8DOM - chains A and B; structure by X-ray diffraction, 1.89 A resolution.

# Chain A (and B)
Name: Serine hydroxymethyltransferase
Source organism: Glycine max
Notes: EC 2.1.2.1; chain B of this document is another copy of the same molecule, construct and numbering; everything in this record applies to it too
UniProt: A0A0R0IK90 (A0A0R0IK90_SOYBN); residues 1-471 here correspond to UniProt positions 71-541 (UniProt number = residue number + 70)
Sequence (492 residues; numbered -20 to 471; the number before each row is that of its first residue; numbers below 1 keep their minus sign (Met-20 is residue -20)):
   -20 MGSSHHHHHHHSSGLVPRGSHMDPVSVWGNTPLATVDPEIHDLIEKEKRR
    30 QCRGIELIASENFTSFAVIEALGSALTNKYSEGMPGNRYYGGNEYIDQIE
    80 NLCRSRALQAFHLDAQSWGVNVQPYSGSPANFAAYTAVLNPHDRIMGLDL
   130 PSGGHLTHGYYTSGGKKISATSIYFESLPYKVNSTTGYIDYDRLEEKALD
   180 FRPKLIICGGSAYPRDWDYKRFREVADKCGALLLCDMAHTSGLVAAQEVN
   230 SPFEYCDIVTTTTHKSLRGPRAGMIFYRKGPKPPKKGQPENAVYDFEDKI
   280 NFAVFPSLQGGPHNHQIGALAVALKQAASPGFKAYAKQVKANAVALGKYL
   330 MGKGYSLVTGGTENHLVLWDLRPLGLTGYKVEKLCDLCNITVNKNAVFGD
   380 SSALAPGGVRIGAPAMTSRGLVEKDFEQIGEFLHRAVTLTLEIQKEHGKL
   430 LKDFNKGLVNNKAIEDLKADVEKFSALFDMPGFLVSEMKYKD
Disordered / not traced: -20 to -1, 265-268, 471
Differences from the reference sequence: initiating methionine (-20); expression tag (-19 to 0); engineered mutation Tyr358 (Asn428 in A0A0R0IK90)
Modified positions: Lys244 ((2S)-2-amino-6-[[3-hydroxy-2-methyl-5-(phosphonooxymethyl)pyridin-4-yl]methylideneamino]hexanoic acid; LLP)

# How chain A and chain B interact
Residue-residue contacts - 215 pairs, chain A then chain B:
  His0(A) with Ala313(B)
  Met1(A) with Ala313(B); Tyr314(B), hydrophobic; Gln317(B); Thr396(B)
  Asp2(A) with Gly310(B)
  Val4(A) with Ser397(B); Arg398(B); Asp458(B); Met459(B); Pro460(B)
  Trp7(A) with Phe42(B); Ser44(B); Arg247(B); Gln305(B), hydrogen bond (backbone-side chain); Ser397(B); Pro460(B), hydrophobic
  Gly8(A) with Ser44(B); Phe45(B), hydrogen bond (backbone-backbone); Pro460(B); Gly461(B), hydrogen bond (backbone-backbone)
  Asn9(A) with Phe45(B); Met459(B), hydrogen bond (side chain-backbone); Pro460(B); Gly461(B); Phe462(B), hydrogen bond (side chain-backbone)
  Thr10(A) with Phe45(B); Ala46(B)
  Pro11(A) with Phe45(B), hydrophobic; Glu49(B)
  Leu12(A) with Ala46(B); Glu49(B), hydrogen bond (backbone-side chain); Ala50(B); Val301(B), hydrophobic
  Val15(A) with Ala46(B), hydrophobic; Lys304(B); Gln305(B)
  Asp16(A) with Arg85(B), salt bridge; Val301(B); Lys304(B)
  Glu18(A) with Leu81(B); Arg85(B), salt bridge
  Ile19(A) with Arg85(B); Ala300(B), hydrophobic; Val301(B), hydrophobic
  Leu22(A) with Gln77(B); Ile78(B), hydrophobic
  Ile23(A) with Leu55(B), hydrophobic
  Lys25(A) with Tyr74(B)
  Glu26(A) with Lys58(B); Tyr74(B)
  Lys27(A) with Ala54(B)
  Arg29(A) with Lys58(B); Gly71(B), hydrogen bond (side chain-backbone); Glu73(B); Tyr74(B)
  Gln30(A) with Ala54(B), hydrogen bond (side chain-backbone); Asn57(B), hydrogen bond
  Ile37(A) with Tyr69(B), hydrophobic
  Ser39(A) with Tyr59(B); Tyr69(B), hydrogen bond
  Glu40(A) with Asn57(B); Lys58(B), salt bridge; Tyr59(B), hydrogen bond (side chain-backbone)
  Asn41(A) with Asn57(B)
  Phe42(A) with Trp7(B); Asn57(B)
  Thr43(A) with Thr56(B); Asn57(B), hydrogen bond (backbone-side chain)
  Ser44(A) with Trp7(B); Gly8(B)
  Phe45(A) with Gly8(B), hydrogen bond (backbone-backbone); Asn9(B); Thr10(B); Pro11(B), hydrophobic
  Ala46(A) with Thr10(B); Leu12(B); Val15(B), hydrophobic
  Ile48(A) with Gly52(B); Ser53(B)
  Glu49(A) with Pro11(B); Leu12(B), hydrogen bond (side chain-backbone)
  Leu51(A) with Leu51(B); His294(B)
  Gly52(A) with Ile48(B); Gly52(B)
  Ser53(A) with Ile48(B)
  Ala54(A) with Lys27(B); Gln30(B), hydrogen bond (backbone-side chain); Phe462(B), hydrophobic
  Leu55(A) with Ile23(B), hydrophobic
  Thr56(A) with Thr43(B); Arg250(B), hydrogen bond (backbone-side chain)
  Asn57(A) with Gln30(B), hydrogen bond; Glu40(B); Asn41(B); Phe42(B); Thr43(B), hydrogen bond (side chain-backbone); Arg250(B)
  Lys58(A) with Glu26(B); Arg29(B); Glu40(B), salt bridge; Arg250(B), hydrogen bond (backbone-side chain)
  Tyr59(A) with Ser39(B); Glu40(B), hydrogen bond (backbone-side chain); His243(B), hydrogen bond; Lys244(B); Arg250(B)
  Tyr69(A) with Ile37(B), hydrophobic; Ser39(B), hydrogen bond; Asn372(B); Arg389(B), hydrogen bond
  Gly70(A) with Asp365(B)
  Gly71(A) with Arg29(B), hydrogen bond (backbone-side chain); Asp365(B), hydrogen bond (backbone-side chain)
  Glu73(A) with Arg29(B)
  Tyr74(A) with Lys25(B); Arg29(B)
  Gln77(A) with Leu22(B)
  Ile78(A) with Leu22(B), hydrophobic
  Leu81(A) with Glu18(B)
  Arg85(A) with Asp16(B), salt bridge; Glu18(B), salt bridge; Ile19(B)
  Tyr104(A) with Tyr104(B), hydrophobic; Ser105(B); Pro108(B), hydrophobic; Lys244(B); His292(B)
  Ser105(A) with Tyr104(B); His292(B), hydrogen bond
  Ser107(A) with Leu287(B); Gln288(B); Gly289(B), hydrogen bond (side chain-backbone)
  Pro108(A) with Tyr104(B), hydrophobic
  Phe111(A) with Tyr153(B), hydrophobic
  Thr115(A) with Tyr153(B), hydrogen bond
  Pro120(A) with Ile152(B); Tyr153(B), hydrophobic
  His121(A) with His121(B), hydrogen bond
  Leu135(A) with Pro285(B), hydrophobic
  Lys145(A) with Phe281(B)
  Ile147(A) with Phe281(B), hydrophobic; Pro285(B), hydrophobic; Ser286(B), hydrogen bond (backbone-side chain)
  Ser148(A) with Ser286(B)
  Ala149(A) with Ser286(B), hydrogen bond (backbone-backbone); Leu287(B), hydrophobic
  Ile152(A) with Pro120(B)
  Tyr153(A) with Phe111(B), hydrophobic; Thr115(B), hydrogen bond; Pro120(B), hydrophobic; Tyr153(B), hydrophobic; Phe154(B)
  Phe154(A) with Tyr153(B)
  His243(A) with Tyr59(B), hydrogen bond
  Lys244(A) with Tyr59(B); Tyr104(B); Gly289(B); Gly290(B)
  Arg247(A) with Trp7(B)
  Arg250(A) with Thr56(B), hydrogen bond (side chain-backbone); Asn57(B); Lys58(B), hydrogen bond (side chain-backbone); Tyr59(B); His292(B)
  Phe281(A) with Lys145(B); Ile147(B), hydrophobic
  Pro285(A) with Leu135(B), hydrophobic; Ile147(B), hydrophobic
  Ser286(A) with Ile147(B), hydrogen bond (side chain-backbone); Ser148(B); Ala149(B), hydrogen bond (backbone-backbone)
  Leu287(A) with Ser107(B); Ala149(B), hydrophobic
  Gln288(A) with Ser107(B)
  Gly289(A) with Ser107(B), hydrogen bond (backbone-side chain); Lys244(B)
  Gly290(A) with Lys244(B)
  His292(A) with Tyr104(B); Ser105(B), hydrogen bond; Arg250(B)
  His294(A) with Leu51(B)
  Gln295(A) with His292(B); Gln295(B)
  Ala300(A) with Ile19(B), hydrophobic
  Val301(A) with Leu12(B), hydrophobic; Asp16(B); Ile19(B), hydrophobic
  Lys304(A) with Val15(B); Asp16(B)
  Gln305(A) with Trp7(B), hydrogen bond (side chain-backbone)
  Gly310(A) with Asp2(B)
  Ala313(A) with His0(B); Met1(B)
  Tyr314(A) with Met1(B), hydrophobic
  Gln317(A) with Met1(B)
  Asp365(A) with Gly70(B); Gly71(B), hydrogen bond (side chain-backbone)
  Asn372(A) with Tyr69(B)
  Arg389(A) with Tyr69(B), hydrogen bond
  Thr396(A) with Met1(B)
  Ser397(A) with Val4(B); Trp7(B)
  Arg398(A) with Val4(B)
  Asp458(A) with Val4(B)
  Met459(A) with Val4(B); Asn9(B), hydrogen bond (backbone-side chain)
  Pro460(A) with Val4(B); Trp7(B), hydrophobic; Gly8(B); Asn9(B)
  Gly461(A) with Gly8(B), hydrogen bond (backbone-backbone); Asn9(B)
  Phe462(A) with Asn9(B), hydrogen bond (backbone-side chain)
Interface residues without a listed pair, chain A (112 interface residues in all): Glu35, Ala50, Glu61, Tyr68, Ile75, His134, Phe284, Pro291, Gly297, Thr370, Lys373, Gly399, Leu463
Interface residues without a listed pair, chain B (114 interface residues in all): Glu35, Glu61, Tyr68, Ile75, His134, Phe284, Pro291, Gly297, Ser308, Glu361, Thr370, Lys373, Gly399, Leu463

# In short
112 residues of chain A face 114 of chain B across their interface, with 45 hydrogen bonds and 6 salt bridges.
Polar contacts include Asp16(A)-Arg85(B), Glu18(A)-Arg85(B) and Glu40(A)-Lys58(B).
Chain A and chain B are both Serine hydroxymethyltransferase (Glycine max); the structure, Structure of the
N358Y single variant ofserine hydroxymethyltransferase 8 from Glycine max cultivar Essex complexed with ...,
was determined by X-ray diffraction together with 8DSK, 8FSD, 7UJI and 7UJH from the same study.
